PDB entry 8TZQ | electron microscopy, 3.20 A resolution | chains R and B of the 5 polymer chains in the assembly

Chain R:
Name: D(2) dopamine receptor
From: Homo sapiens
UniProtKB: P14416 (DRD2_HUMAN); residue numbers follow UniProt; this construct covers 1-443
Chain sequence (443 residues; row label = number of the first residue in the row):
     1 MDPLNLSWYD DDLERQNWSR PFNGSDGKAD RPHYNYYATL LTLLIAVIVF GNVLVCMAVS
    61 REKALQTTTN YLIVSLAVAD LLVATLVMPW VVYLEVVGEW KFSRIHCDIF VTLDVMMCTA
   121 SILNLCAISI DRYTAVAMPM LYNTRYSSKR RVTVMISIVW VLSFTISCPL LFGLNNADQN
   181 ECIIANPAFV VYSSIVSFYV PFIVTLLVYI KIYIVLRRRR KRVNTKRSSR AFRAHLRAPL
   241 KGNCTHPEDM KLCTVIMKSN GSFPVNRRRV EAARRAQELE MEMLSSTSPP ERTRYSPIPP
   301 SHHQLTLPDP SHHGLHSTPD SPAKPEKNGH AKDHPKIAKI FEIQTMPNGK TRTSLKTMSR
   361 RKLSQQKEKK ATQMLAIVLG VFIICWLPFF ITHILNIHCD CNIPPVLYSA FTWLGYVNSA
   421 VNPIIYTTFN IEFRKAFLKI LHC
Not modelled in the structure: 1-35, 225-360, 442-443
Disulfides: C107-C182
Ligand contacts: L-dopamine (LDP): D114, V115, C118, S193, S194, S197, W386, F389, F390, H393, T412, Y416
UniProt features mapped onto this chain:
  - site (Important for receptor activation): S194, S197
  - lipidation: C443 (S-palmitoyl cysteine)
  - glycosylation (N-linked (GlcNAc...) asparagine): N5, N17, N23
  - natural variant: V154 (V154I: Found in patients with alcohol-responsive myoclonus-dystonia; uncertain significance)
  - mutagenesis: C126 (C126S: No effect on palmitoylation; no effect on localization to the plasma membrane), C244 (C244S: No effect on palmitoylation; no effect on localization to the plasma membrane), C253 (C253S: No effect on palmitoylation; no effect on localization to the plasma membrane), C443 (Decreased palmitoylation; decreased localization to the plasma membrane; decreased stability)

Chain B:
Name: Guanine nucleotide-binding protein G(o) subunit alpha
From: Homo sapiens
UniProtKB: P09471 (GNAO_HUMAN); residue numbers follow UniProt; this construct covers 1-354
Chain sequence (354 residues; each row starts with the number of its first residue):
     1 MGCTLSAEER AALERSKAIE KNLKEDGISA AKDVKLLLLG AGESGESTIV KQMKIIHEDG
    61 FSGEDVKQYK PVVYSNTIQS LAAIVRAMDT LGIEYGDKER KADAKMVCDV VSRMEDTEPF
   121 SAELLSAMMR LWGDSGIQEC FNRSREYQLN DSAKYYLDSL DRIGAADYQP TEQDILRTRV
   181 KTTGIVETHF TFKNLHFRLF DVGGQRSERK KWIHCFEDVT AIIFCVALSG YDQVLHEDET
   241 TNRMHESLML FDSICNNKFF IDTSIILFLN KKDLFGEKIK KSPLTICFPE YTGPNTYEDA
   301 AAYIQAQFES KNRSPNKEIY CHMTCATDTN NIQVVFDAVT DIIIANNLRG CGLY
Not modelled in the structure: 1-4, 55-183
Sequence notes: engineered mutation E46 (Lys in P09471)
UniProt features mapped onto this chain:
  - region: K35 to G45, S47, T48 (G1 motif), D174 to T182 (G2 motif), F197 to R206 (G3 motif), I266 to D273 (G4 motif), T324 to T329 (G5 motif)
  - binding site (GTP): E43, S47, T48, S152, L176, R177, T178, R179, N270, D273, C325
  - binding site (Mg(2+)): S47, T182
  - modified residue: R179 (ADP-ribosylarginine), Q205 (5-glutamyl histamine), C351 (ADP-ribosylcysteine)
  - lipidation: G2 (N-myristoyl glycine), C3 (S-palmitoyl cysteine), C351 (S-palmitoyl cysteine)
  - natural variant: G40 (G40R: In DEE17 and NEDIM; G40W: Found in a patient with intractable early-onset epilepsy), S47 (S47G: In NEDIM), Q52 (Q52P: Found in a patient with intractable early-onset epilepsy; Q52R: In DEE17), I56 (I56T: In NEDIM), D174 (D174G: In DEE17), T191 to F197 (deletion: In DEE17), G203 (G203R: In DEE17), R209 (R209C: In DEE17 and NEDIM; R209G: In NEDIM; R209H: In NEDIM; R209L: In NEDIM), A227 (A227V: In NEDIM), E246 (E246G: In NEDIM; E246K: In NEDIM), I279 (I279N: In DEE17)
  - mutagenesis: C351 (C351A: Strong loss of binding to ADGRG3)
Reported in the primary citation:
  - disease-associated variants - K46E, R209C: decreased signaling (citing earlier work)
  - contacts within the chain: G40-E46 (backbone contact), G45-E46 (backbone contact)

Interface between chain R and chain B:
Contacting residue pairs - 26 pairs, chain R then chain B:
  T69(R) - C351(B)  hydrogen bond
  R132(R) - C351(B)
  R132(R) - L353(B)
  A135(R) - N347(B)
  A135(R) - C351(B)  hydrophobic
  V136(R) - L348(B)  hydrophobic
  P139(R) - I343(B)  hydrophobic
  P139(R) - I344(B)  hydrophobic
  P139(R) - N347(B)  hydrogen bond (backbone-side chain)
  M140(R) - L195(B)  hydrophobic
  M140(R) - I343(B)  hydrophobic
  Y142(R) - N347(B)
  Y142(R) - C351(B)  hydrogen bond
  N143(R) - N347(B)
  T144(R) - A31(B)
  Y146(R) - G27(B)
  Y146(R) - I28(B)  hydrophobic
  R219(R) - D341(B)  salt bridge
  R219(R) - Y354(B)
  K367(R) - E318(B)  salt bridge
  K367(R) - Y354(B)
  K370(R) - Y354(B)
  A371(R) - L353(B)
  M374(R) - L353(B)
  L375(R) - L353(B)  hydrophobic
  N430(R) - G352(B)
Other interface residues (no listed pair), chain R (22 interface residues in all): T67, D131, I212, R361, F429
Other interface residues (no listed pair), chain B (19 interface residues in all): K24, V34, A306, E309, G350

Overview:
22 residues of chain R and 19 residues of chain B are in contact; the contacts include 3 hydrogen bonds and 2
salt bridges. Among the polar pairs are R219(R)-D341(B), K367(R)-E318(B) and T69(R)-C351(B). From the paper:
K46E and R209C of chain B reduce signaling; contacts within the chain involving E46(B), G40(B) and G45(B).
Chain R is D(2) dopamine receptor and chain B is Guanine nucleotide-binding protein G(o) subunit alpha, both
from Homo sapiens; the structure, CryoEM structure of D2 dopamine receptor in complex with GoA KE Mutant,
scFv16, and dopamine, was determined by electron microscopy (same publication as 8U02).
